Entry 8RKS (X-ray diffraction, 3.10 A resolution); this record covers chains A and B of the 3 polymer chains in the assembly.

Chain A:
Protein: Vacuolar protein sorting-associated protein 29
Organism: Homo sapiens
UniProtKB: Q9UBQ0 (VPS29_HUMAN); residues 1-182 here = UniProt positions 1-182
Sequence (182 residues; row label = number of the first residue in the row):
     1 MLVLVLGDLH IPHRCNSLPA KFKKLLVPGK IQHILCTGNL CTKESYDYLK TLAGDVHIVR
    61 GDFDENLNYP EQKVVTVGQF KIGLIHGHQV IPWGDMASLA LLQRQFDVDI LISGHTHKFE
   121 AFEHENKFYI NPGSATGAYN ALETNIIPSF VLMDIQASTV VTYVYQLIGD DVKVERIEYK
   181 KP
Swiss-Prot annotation at these positions:
  - binding site (Zn(2+)): Asp8, His10, Asn39, Asp62, His86, His115, His117
  - modified residue: Lys50 (N6-acetyllysine)
  - mutagenesis: Asp8 (D8A: Loss of in vitro protein phosphatase activity), Asn39 (N39A: Loss of in vitro protein phosphatase activity; N39D: No effect on in vitro protein phosphatase activity), Asp62 (D62A/N: Loss of in vitro protein phosphatase activity), Leu67 (L67D: Impairs interaction with VPS35L), His86 (H86A: Loss of in vitro protein phosphatase activity), Val90 (V90D: Impairs interaction with VPS35), Ile91 (I91D: Impairs interaction with VPS35. Impairs interaction with VPS35L and CCC complex association), Trp93 (W93A: Impairs interaction with VPS35L and CCC complex association), His117 (H117A: Loss of in vitro protein phosphatase activity), Leu152 (L152E: Impairs interaction with TBC1D5. Impairs interaction with VPS35L), Tyr165 (Y165A: Impairs interaction with VPS35L), Val174 (V174D: Impairs interaction with VPS35L)

Chain B:
Protein: Vacuolar protein sorting-associated protein 35
Organism: Homo sapiens
UniProtKB: Q96QK1 (VPS35_HUMAN); numbering as in UniProt (aligned over 471-781)
Sequence (311 residues; each row starts with the number of its first residue):
   471 QPDQPVEDPD PEDFADEQSL VGRFIHLLRS EDPDQQYLIL NTARKHFGAG GNQRIRFTLP
   531 PLVFAAYQLA FRYKENSKVD DKWEKKCQKI FSFAHQTISA LIKAELAELP LRLFLQGALA
   591 AGEIGFENHE TVAYEFMSQA FSLYEDEISD SKAQLAAITL IIGTFERMKC FSEENHEPLR
   651 TQCALAASKL LKKPDQGRAV STCAHLFWSG RNTDKNGEEL HGGKRVMECL KKALKIANQC
   711 MDPSLQVQLF IEILNRYIYF YEKENDAVTI QVLNQLIQKI REDLPNLESS EETEQINKHF
   771 HNTLEHLRLR R
Disordered / not traced: 471-481, 779-781
Swiss-Prot annotation at these positions:
  - natural variant: Arg524 (R524W: Found in a patient with Parkinson disease), Asp620 (D620N: In PARK17)
  - mutagenesis: His675 (H675R: Disrupts interaction with VPS29. Does not effect interaction with VPS26)
What the authors report for this chain:
  - disease-associated variants - D620N: unchanged binding to R1-4
  - disease-associated variants - D620N: unchanged binding to R20

Chain A / chain B interface:
Residue-residue contacts - 59 pairs, chain A then chain B:
  Pro12(A) - Gln488(B)
  Pro12(A) - Pro531(B)
  His13(A) - Pro531(B)
  His13(A) - Phe534(B)
  Arg14(A) - Arg499(B)  hydrogen bond (backbone-side chain)
  Arg14(A) - Phe534(B)
  Arg14(A) - Gln538(B)
  Arg14(A) - Gln586(B)
  Asn16(A) - Gly492(B)
  Asn16(A) - His496(B)
  Thr42(A) - Gln488(B)  hydrogen bond
  Asp62(A) - Arg582(B)  hydrogen bond (backbone-side chain)
  Asp62(A) - Leu630(B)
  Phe63(A) - Phe534(B)  hydrophobic
  Phe63(A) - Arg582(B)
  Phe63(A) - Gln586(B)
  Glu65(A) - Arg526(B)  salt bridge
  Glu65(A) - Phe527(B)
  His88(A) - Leu630(B)
  Ile91(A) - Gly633(B)
  Ile91(A) - Thr672(B)
  Ile91(A) - His675(B)  hydrogen bond (backbone-side chain)
  Ile91(A) - Arg726(B)
  Pro92(A) - Glu636(B)
  Pro92(A) - His675(B)
  Pro92(A) - Ser679(B)
  Pro92(A) - Tyr729(B)
  Trp93(A) - Leu589(B)  hydrophobic
  Trp93(A) - Gly633(B)
  Trp93(A) - Thr634(B)
  Trp93(A) - Arg637(B)
  Asp95(A) - Tyr729(B)  hydrogen bond
  Asp95(A) - Lys733(B)  salt bridge
  Ala97(A) - Tyr729(B)  hydrophobic
  Ala97(A) - Lys733(B)
  Ser98(A) - Tyr729(B)
  Leu101(A) - Asn725(B)
  Leu101(A) - Arg726(B)
  Arg104(A) - Asn725(B)  hydrogen bond
  Arg104(A) - Ile728(B)
  Arg104(A) - His769(B)
  Arg104(A) - Asn772(B)  hydrogen bond (backbone-side chain)
  Arg104(A) - His776(B)  hydrogen bond
  Gln105(A) - His769(B)
  Asp107(A) - Lys768(B)
  Asp107(A) - Asn772(B)  hydrogen bond
  Tyr139(A) - Phe534(B)  hydrophobic
  Tyr139(A) - Tyr537(B)
  Tyr139(A) - Gln538(B)
  Tyr139(A) - Phe541(B)
  Tyr139(A) - Ala590(B)
  Ala141(A) - Phe541(B)
  Ala141(A) - Leu589(B)  hydrophobic
  Ala141(A) - Ala590(B)
  Ala141(A) - Glu593(B)
  Leu142(A) - Leu589(B)  hydrophobic
  Leu142(A) - Glu593(B)
  Leu142(A) - Arg637(B)
  Thr144(A) - Phe541(B)
Interface residues without a listed pair, chain A (25 interface residues in all): Cys15, Glu44
Interface residues without a listed pair, chain B (41 interface residues in all): Ser489, Arg493, Pro530, Leu579, Leu583, Thr629, Glu722, Glu732

Overview:
25 residues of chain A face 41 of chain B across their interface; the contacts include 9 hydrogen bonds and 2
salt bridges. Polar pairs include Glu65(A)-Arg526(B), Asp95(A)-Lys733(B) and Arg14(A)-Arg499(B). From the
paper: D620N of chain B leaves binding to R1-4 unchanged; D620N of chain B leaves binding to R20 unchanged.
Here chain A is Vacuolar protein sorting-associated protein 29 and chain B is Vacuolar protein
sorting-associated protein 35, both from Homo sapiens. Entry 8RKS (Structure of VPS29-VPS35 bound to the LFa
motif R21 of Fam21) was determined by X-ray diffraction.
